Entry 4Y64 (X-ray diffraction, 1.60 A resolution); this record covers chain A.

# Chain A
Molecule: Histo-blood group ABO system transferase
Source organism: Homo sapiens
Notes: EC 2.4.1.40, 2.4.1.37
UniProtKB: P16442 (BGAT_HUMAN); residue numbers follow UniProt; this construct covers 1-354
Chain sequence (354 residues; numbered 1 to 354; the number before each row is that of its first residue):
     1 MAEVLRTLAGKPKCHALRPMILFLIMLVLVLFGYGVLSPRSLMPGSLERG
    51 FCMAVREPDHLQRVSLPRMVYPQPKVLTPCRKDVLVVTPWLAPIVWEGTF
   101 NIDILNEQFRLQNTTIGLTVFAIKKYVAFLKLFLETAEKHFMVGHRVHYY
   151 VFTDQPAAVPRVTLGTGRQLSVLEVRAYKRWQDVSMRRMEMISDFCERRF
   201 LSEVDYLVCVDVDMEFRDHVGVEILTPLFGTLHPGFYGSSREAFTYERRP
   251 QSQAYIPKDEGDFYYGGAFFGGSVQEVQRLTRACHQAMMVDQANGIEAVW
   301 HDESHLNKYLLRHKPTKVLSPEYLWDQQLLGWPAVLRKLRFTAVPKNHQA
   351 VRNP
Not modelled in the structure: 1-63, 345-354
Construct notes: conflict G266 (Leu in P16442); variant A268 (Gly in P16442)
Small-molecule neighbours:
  - 5'-(D-alanylamino)-5'-deoxyuridine (48C): F121, A122, I123, K124, Y126, W181, V184, S185, R188, D211, V212, D213
  - H-antigen acceptor (BHE; octyl 2-O-(6-deoxy-alpha-L-galactopyranosyl)-beta-D-galactopyranoside): H233, P234, G235, F236, T245, Y264, W300, E303, D326, L329, A343

# Overview
Bound to chain A: H-antigen acceptor and 5'-(D-alanylamino)-5'-deoxyuridine.
Chain A is Histo-blood group ABO system transferase (Homo sapiens); the structure, AAGlyB in complex with
amino-acid analogues, was determined by X-ray diffraction together with 4Y62 and 4Y63 from the same study.
